Entry 8UO9 (electron microscopy, 3.30 A resolution); this record covers chains A and B.

Chain A:
Molecule: Synaptic vesicle glycoprotein 2A
Source organism: Homo sapiens
Reference sequence: Q7L0J3 (SV2A_HUMAN); residues 64-742 here = UniProt positions 64-742
Sequence (680 residues; row label = number of the first residue in the row):
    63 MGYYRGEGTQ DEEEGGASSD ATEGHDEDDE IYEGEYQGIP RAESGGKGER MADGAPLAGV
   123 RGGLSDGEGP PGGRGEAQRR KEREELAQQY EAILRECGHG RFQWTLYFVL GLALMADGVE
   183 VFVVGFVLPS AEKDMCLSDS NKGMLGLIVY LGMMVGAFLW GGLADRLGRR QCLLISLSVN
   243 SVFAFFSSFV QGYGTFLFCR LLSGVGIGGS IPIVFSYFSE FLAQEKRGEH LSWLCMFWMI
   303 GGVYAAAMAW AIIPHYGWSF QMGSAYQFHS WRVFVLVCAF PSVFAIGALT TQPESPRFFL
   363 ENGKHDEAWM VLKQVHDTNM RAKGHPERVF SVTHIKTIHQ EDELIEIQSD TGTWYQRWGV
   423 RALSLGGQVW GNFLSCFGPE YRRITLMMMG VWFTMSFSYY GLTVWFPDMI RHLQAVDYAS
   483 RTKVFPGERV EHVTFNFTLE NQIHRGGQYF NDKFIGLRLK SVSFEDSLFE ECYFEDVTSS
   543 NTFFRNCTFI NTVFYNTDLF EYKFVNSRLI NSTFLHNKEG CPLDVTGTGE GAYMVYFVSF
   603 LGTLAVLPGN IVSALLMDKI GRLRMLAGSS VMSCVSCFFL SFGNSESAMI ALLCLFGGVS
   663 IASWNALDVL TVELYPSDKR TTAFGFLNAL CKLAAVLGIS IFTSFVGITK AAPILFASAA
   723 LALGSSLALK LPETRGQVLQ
Disordered / not traced: 63-143, 197-205, 398-416, 582-593, 739-742
Covalent attachments: N-acetylglucosamine (NAG) linked to N498, N548, N573
Sequence notes: initiating methionine (63)
Ligand contacts:
  - PS1 (1,2-didecanoyl-sn-glycero-3-[phospho-L-serine]): V633, A724, S727, S728, L731, K732
  - X49 ((4S)-1-{[(4S)-2-(methoxymethyl)-6-(trifluoromethyl)imidazo[2,1-b][1,3,4]thiadiazol-5-yl]methyl}-4-(4,4,4-trifluorobutyl)pyrrolidin-2-one): I273, F277, C297, W300, M301, W454, Y461, Y462, V608, G659, S662, I663, W666, N667, D670, F686, N690, C693, K694
Curated features (UniProtKB/Swiss-Prot):
  - modified residue: S80 (Phosphoserine), S81 (Phosphoserine), T84 (Phosphothreonine), S127 (Phosphoserine), S393 (Phosphoserine), Y480 (Phosphotyrosine)
  - glycosylation (N-linked (GlcNAc...) asparagine): N498, N548, N573

Chain B:
Molecule: Nanobody
Source organism: Lama glama
Notes: antibody fragment or engineered binder
Sequence (142 residues; each row starts with the number of its first residue):
     1 QVQLVESGGG LVQPGGSLRL SCAASGSIFN MRVMGWYRQA PGEQRESVAS MASGDKTTYA
    61 DSVKGRFTIS RDNAKNTVAL QMNSLKPEDT AVYYCHAVDL TRNGPRVYWG QGTQVTVSSA
   121 AAENLYFQGG SGHHHHHHHH HH
Disordered / not traced: 120-142

How chain A and chain B interact:
Contacting residue pairs (9):
  E533(A) - N103(B)
  E533(A) - G104(B)
  V555(A) - P105(B)  hydrophobic
  Y557(A) - R32(B)
  Y557(A) - A52(B)
  N558(A) - T58(B)
  H578(A) - W36(B)
  H578(A) - S47(B)
  K580(A) - T58(B)
Other interface residues (no listed pair), chain A (8 interface residues in all): C534, N553
Other interface residues (no listed pair), chain B (12 interface residues in all): V33, A49, S50, V98

Overview:
Chain A and chain B form an interface of 8 and 12 residues respectively. Bound to chain A: compound X49 and
compound PS1. N-acetylglucosamine is covalently linked to N498(A), N548(A) and N573(A).
Chain A is Synaptic vesicle glycoprotein 2A (Homo sapiens) and chain B is Nanobody (Lama glama); the
structure, Structure of synaptic vesicle protein 2A in complex with a nanobody, was determined by electron
microscopy, deposited together with 8UO8 and 8UOA.
